Entry 7LSX (electron microscopy, 3.61 A resolution); this record covers chains A and H of the 13 polymer chains in the assembly.

[Chain A]
Molecule: Proteasome subunit alpha type-1
Organism: Saccharomyces cerevisiae (strain ATCC 204508 / S288c)
Notes: EC 3.4.25.1
UniProtKB: P21243 (PSA1_YEAST); residue numbers follow UniProt; this construct covers 1-252
Sequence (252 residues; numbered 1 to 252; the number before each row is that of its first residue):
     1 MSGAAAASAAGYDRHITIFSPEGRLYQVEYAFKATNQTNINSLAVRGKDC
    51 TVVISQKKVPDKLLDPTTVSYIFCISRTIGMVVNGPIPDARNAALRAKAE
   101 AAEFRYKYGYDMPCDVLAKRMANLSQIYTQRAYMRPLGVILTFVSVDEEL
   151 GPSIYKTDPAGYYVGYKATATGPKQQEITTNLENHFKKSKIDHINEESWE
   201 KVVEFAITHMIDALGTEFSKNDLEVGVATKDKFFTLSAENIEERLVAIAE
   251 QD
Disordered / not traced: 1-6, 252

[Chain H]
Molecule: Proteasome maturation factor UMP1
Organism: Saccharomyces cerevisiae (strain ATCC 204508 / S288c)
UniProtKB: P38293 (UMP1_YEAST); residues 1-148 here = UniProt positions 1-148
Sequence (148 residues; numbered 1 to 148; the number before each row is that of its first residue):
     1 MNIVPQDTFKSQVSTDQDKSVLSSAVPSLPDTLRQQEGGAVPLSTQLNDR
    51 HPLESTLKNWETTQRQRQMEQYRQIFGIAEPMKRTMEMEIVNRTDFNPLS
   101 TNGSIHRDILLNKECSIDWEDVYPGTGLQASTMVGDDVHSKIEKQLGI
Disordered / not traced: 1-47, 125-134

[How chain A and chain H interact]
Contacting residue pairs (29; chain A residue first):
  Asn-92(A) / Lys-83(H)  hydrogen bond
  Leu-95(A) / Phe-76(H)  hydrophobic
  Leu-95(A) / Glu-80(H)
  Arg-96(A) / Glu-80(H)  salt bridge
  Arg-96(A) / Arg-84(H)
  Ala-99(A) / Phe-76(H)  hydrophobic
  Ala-99(A) / Arg-84(H)
  Glu-103(A) / Gln-68(H)
  Glu-103(A) / Tyr-72(H)  hydrogen bond
  Glu-103(A) / Asn-112(H)  hydrogen bond
  Tyr-108(A) / Cys-115(H)  hydrogen bond
  Arg-120(A) / Ile-109(H)  hydrogen bond (side chain-backbone)
  Arg-120(A) / Asn-112(H)
  Arg-120(A) / Glu-114(H)  salt bridge
  Asn-123(A) / Glu-114(H)  hydrogen bond
  Leu-124(A) / Leu-110(H)  hydrophobic
  Gln-126(A) / His-106(H)
  Ile-127(A) / His-106(H)
  Ile-127(A) / Ile-109(H)  hydrophobic
  Ile-127(A) / Leu-110(H)  hydrophobic
  Tyr-128(A) / Glu-87(H)
  Gln-130(A) / His-106(H)  hydrogen bond
  Arg-131(A) / Thr-94(H)
  Arg-131(A) / Asp-95(H)  salt bridge
  Arg-131(A) / His-106(H)  hydrogen bond
  Tyr-133(A) / Ile-90(H)  hydrophobic
  Tyr-133(A) / Thr-94(H)
  Met-134(A) / Glu-87(H)
  Met-134(A) / Ile-90(H)  hydrophobic
Other interface residues (no listed pair), chain A (18 interface residues in all): Glu-100, Lys-107
Other interface residues (no listed pair), chain H (19 interface residues in all): Val-91, Leu-111, Ser-116

[Overview]
The interface between chain A and chain H involves 18 residues on one side and 19 on the other, with 8
hydrogen bonds and 3 salt bridges. Polar contacts include Arg-96(A)/Glu-80(H), Arg-120(A)/Glu-114(H) and
Arg-131(A)/Asp-95(H).
Here chain A is Proteasome subunit alpha type-1 and chain H is Proteasome maturation factor UMP1, both from
Saccharomyces cerevisiae (strain ATCC 204508 / S288c). Entry 7LSX (Cryo-EM structure of 13S proteasome core
particle assembly intermediate purified from Pre3-1 proteasome mutant (G34D)) was determined by electron
microscopy together with 7LS5 and 7LS6 from the same study.
